4ASS - chains C and D of the 11 polymer chains in the assembly; structure by X-ray diffraction, 7.00 A resolution (low resolution: residue-level contacts below are approximate; hydrogen-bond / salt-bridge calls are withheld).

Chain C (and D):
Name: Tubr from bacillus thuringiensis pbtoxis
From: Bacillus thuringiensis
Notes: chain D of this document is another copy of the same molecule, construct and numbering; everything in this record applies to it too
UniProt: Q8KNP2 (Q8KNP2_BACTI); numbering as in UniProt (aligned over 1-104)
Chain sequence (104 residues; each row starts with the number of its first residue):
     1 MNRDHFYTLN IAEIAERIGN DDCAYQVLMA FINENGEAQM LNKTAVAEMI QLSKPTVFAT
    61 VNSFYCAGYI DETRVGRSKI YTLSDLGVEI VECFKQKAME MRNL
Unresolved in the structure: 1-5, 99-104
Modified residues: Mse-1, Mse-99, Mse-101 (selenomethionine); Mse-29, Mse-40, Mse-49 (selenomethionine; parent Met)
Swiss-Prot annotation at these positions:
  - DNA-binding region (HTH): Lys-43 to Ile-50, Lys-54 to Tyr-65
  - mutagenesis: Lys-43 (K43A: No DNA binding), Ser-63 (S63R: No longer dimerizes, decreased DNA-binding; S63W: Dimerizes, decreased DNA binding), Ala-67 (A67R: No longer dimerizes, decreased DNA binding; A67W: Dimerizes, decreased DNA binding), Arg-74 (R74A: No DNA binding), Arg-77 (R77A: No DNA binding), Lys-79 (K79A: Decreased DNA binding)

Interface between chain C and chain D:
Contacting residue pairs - 53 pairs, chain C then chain D:
  Phe-6(C) with Thr-8(D); Leu-9(D); Asn-10(D); Ile-11(D)
  Tyr-7(C) with Tyr-7(D); Thr-8(D); Leu-9(D); Ile-11(D); Asp-85(D); Leu-86(D); Glu-89(D)
  Thr-8(C) with Phe-6(D); Tyr-7(D)
  Leu-9(C) with Phe-6(D); Tyr-7(D); Leu-9(D)
  Asn-10(C) with Phe-6(D)
  Ile-11(C) with Phe-6(D); Tyr-7(D)
  Ile-14(C) with Cys-66(D)
  Arg-17(C) with Tyr-65(D); Cys-66(D); Gly-68(D); Ile-70(D)
  Ile-18(C) with Cys-66(D)
  Asp-21(C) with Asn-62(D); Cys-66(D)
  Thr-56(C) with Ala-59(D)
  Ala-59(C) with Thr-56(D); Ala-59(D); Thr-60(D)
  Thr-60(C) with Ala-59(D); Ser-63(D)
  Asn-62(C) with Asp-21(D)
  Ser-63(C) with Thr-60(D); Ser-63(D); Phe-64(D)
  Phe-64(C) with Ser-63(D)
  Tyr-65(C) with Arg-17(D)
  Cys-66(C) with Ile-14(D); Arg-17(D); Ile-18(D); Asp-21(D); Tyr-69(D)
  Ala-67(C) with Ala-67(D); Tyr-69(D)
  Gly-68(C) with Arg-17(D)
  Tyr-69(C) with Cys-66(D); Ala-67(D)
  Ile-70(C) with Arg-17(D)
  Asp-85(C) with Tyr-7(D)
  Leu-86(C) with Tyr-7(D)
  Glu-89(C) with Tyr-7(D)
Interface residues without a listed pair, chain C (27 interface residues in all): Ala-24, Pro-55
Interface residues without a listed pair, chain D (27 interface residues in all): Ala-24, Pro-55

Summary:
Chain C and chain D each contribute 27 residues to their interface. UniProt lists a DNA-binding region and 6
mutagenesis sites on chain C.
Both chains are Tubr from bacillus thuringiensis pbtoxis (Bacillus thuringiensis). Entry 4ASS (TubR bound to
tubC - 26 bp - from Bacillus thuringiensis serovar israelensis pBtoxis) was determined by X-ray diffraction,
deposited together with 4ASN and 4ASO.
